4L76 - chains A and B; structure by X-ray diffraction, 2.99 A resolution.

# Chain A (and B)
Molecule: Calcium-gated potassium channel MthK
Organism: Methanothermobacter thermautotrophicus
Notes: fragment: RCK domain; chain B of this document is another copy of the same molecule, construct and numbering; everything in this record applies to it too
UniProtKB: O27564 (MTHK_METTH); residues 107-336 here = UniProt positions 107-336
Sequence (242 residues; numbered 107 to 348; the number before each row is that of its first residue):
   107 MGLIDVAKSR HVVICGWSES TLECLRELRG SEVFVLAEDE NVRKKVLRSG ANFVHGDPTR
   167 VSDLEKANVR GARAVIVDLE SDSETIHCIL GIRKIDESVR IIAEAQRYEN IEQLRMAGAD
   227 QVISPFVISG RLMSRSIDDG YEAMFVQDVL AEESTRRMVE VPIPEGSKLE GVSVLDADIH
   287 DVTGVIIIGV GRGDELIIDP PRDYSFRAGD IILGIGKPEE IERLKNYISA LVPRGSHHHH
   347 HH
Disordered / not traced: 107-112, 340-348 (chain B: 107-114, 339-348)
Differences from the reference sequence: engineered mutation Gln212 (Glu in O27564); expression tag (337-348)
Curated features (UniProtKB/Swiss-Prot):
  - binding site (Ca(2+)): Asp184, Glu210
  - mutagenesis: Met107 (M107I: Elimination of the 26 kDa product and reduced levels of channel expression), Asp184 (D184N: At high calcium concentration, mean open time is short and mean closed time is long compared with wild-type)
Ion coordination: Ca2+ site 1: Asp184, Glu210; Ca2+ site 2: Gly290, Glu326 (shared with Asp305(B) of chain B); Ca2+ site 3: Asp305 (shared with Gly290(B), Glu326(B) of chain B)
From the paper describing this entry:
  - Ca2+ coordination: Asp184, Glu210

# Chain A / chain B interface
Residue-residue contacts (145):
  Glu125(A) - Arg213(B)
  Ser126(A) - Phe232(B)
  Ser126(A) - Ser235(B)  hydrogen bond
  Ser126(A) - Gly236(B)
  Ser126(A) - Met239(B)
  Glu129(A) - Tyr214(B)
  Glu129(A) - Val233(B)
  Cys130(A) - Gly236(B)
  Cys130(A) - Met239(B)  hydrophobic
  Cys130(A) - Ser240(B)
  Arg132(A) - Tyr214(B)
  Glu133(A) - Ser240(B)
  Arg179(A) - Ile243(B)
  Arg179(A) - Asp244(B)  salt bridge
  Ala180(A) - Ile243(B)
  Ile182(A) - Met239(B)  hydrophobic
  Ile182(A) - Ile243(B)  hydrophobic
  Arg206(A) - Ser242(B)  hydrogen bond (side chain-backbone)
  Arg206(A) - Ile243(B)  hydrogen bond (side chain-backbone)
  Arg206(A) - Asp244(B)  hydrogen bond (side chain-backbone)
  Arg206(A) - Asp245(B)
  Arg206(A) - Gly246(B)
  Ile208(A) - Ser242(B)
  Glu210(A) - Ser235(B)
  Arg213(A) - Glu125(B)  salt bridge
  Tyr214(A) - Glu129(B)
  Tyr214(A) - Arg132(B)
  Gln227(A) - Gly246(B)
  Gln227(A) - Ala249(B)
  Gln227(A) - Met250(B)
  Val228(A) - Gln253(B)  hydrogen bond (backbone-side chain)
  Ile229(A) - Met239(B)  hydrophobic
  Ile229(A) - Ala249(B)  hydrophobic
  Ile229(A) - Gln253(B)
  Ser230(A) - Gln253(B)  hydrogen bond (backbone-side chain)
  Pro231(A) - Pro231(B)
  Pro231(A) - Ser235(B)
  Phe232(A) - Glu125(B)
  Phe232(A) - Ser126(B)
  Phe232(A) - Phe232(B)  hydrophobic
  Val233(A) - Glu129(B)
  Ile234(A) - Leu238(B)  hydrophobic
  Ile234(A) - Gln253(B)
  Ile234(A) - Leu256(B)  hydrophobic
  Ser235(A) - Ser126(B)  hydrogen bond
  Ser235(A) - Glu210(B)
  Ser235(A) - Pro231(B)
  Gly236(A) - Ser126(B)
  Gly236(A) - Cys130(B)
  Arg237(A) - Gln253(B)
  Arg237(A) - Leu256(B)
  Arg237(A) - Ala257(B)
  Leu238(A) - Ile229(B)  hydrophobic
  Leu238(A) - Ile234(B)  hydrophobic
  Leu238(A) - Leu256(B)  hydrophobic
  Met239(A) - Ile182(B)  hydrophobic
  Met239(A) - Ile208(B)  hydrophobic
  Ser240(A) - Cys130(B)
  Ser240(A) - Glu133(B)
  Ser240(A) - Leu134(B)
  Arg241(A) - Val255(B)
  Arg241(A) - Leu256(B)
  Arg241(A) - Met264(B)  hydrogen bond (side chain-backbone)
  Ser242(A) - Arg206(B)  hydrogen bond (backbone-side chain)
  Ser242(A) - Ile208(B)
  Ile243(A) - Arg179(B)
  Ile243(A) - Ala180(B)  hydrophobic
  Ile243(A) - Arg206(B)  hydrogen bond (backbone-side chain)
  Asp244(A) - Arg179(B)  salt bridge
  Asp244(A) - Arg206(B)
  Asp245(A) - Arg206(B)
  Asp245(A) - Glu266(B)
  Asp245(A) - Ile317(B)
  Gly246(A) - Arg206(B)
  Gly246(A) - Gln227(B)
  Tyr247(A) - Glu266(B)
  Tyr247(A) - Gly297(B)
  Tyr247(A) - Arg298(B)  hydrogen bond (side chain-backbone)
  Tyr247(A) - Gly299(B)  hydrogen bond (side chain-backbone)
  Tyr247(A) - Leu302(B)
  Tyr247(A) - Ile317(B)  hydrophobic
  Tyr247(A) - Leu319(B)
  Glu248(A) - Met264(B)
  Glu248(A) - Glu266(B)
  Ala249(A) - Gln227(B)
  Ala249(A) - Ile229(B)  hydrophobic
  Met250(A) - Gln227(B)
  Met250(A) - Asp300(B)
  Met250(A) - Leu302(B)  hydrophobic
  Phe251(A) - Ile294(B)  hydrophobic
  Phe251(A) - Leu302(B)
  Phe251(A) - Ile304(B)  hydrophobic
  Phe251(A) - Leu319(B)  hydrophobic
  Gln253(A) - Val228(B)  hydrogen bond (side chain-backbone)
  Gln253(A) - Ile229(B)
  Gln253(A) - Ser230(B)  hydrogen bond (side chain-backbone)
  Gln253(A) - Ile234(B)
  Gln253(A) - Arg237(B)
  Val255(A) - Arg241(B)  hydrogen bond (backbone-side chain)
  Leu256(A) - Ile234(B)  hydrophobic
  Leu256(A) - Arg237(B)
  Leu256(A) - Arg241(B)  hydrogen bond (backbone-side chain)
  Ala257(A) - Arg237(B)
  Arg262(A) - Ile304(B)
  Arg262(A) - Asp305(B)  salt bridge
  Met264(A) - Arg241(B)  hydrogen bond (backbone-side chain)
  Met264(A) - Glu248(B)
  Glu266(A) - Arg241(B)
  Glu266(A) - Asp245(B)
  Glu266(A) - Tyr247(B)
  Glu266(A) - Glu248(B)
  His286(A) - Asp305(B)
  Asp287(A) - Arg308(B)
  Gly290(A) - Asp305(B)
  Ile292(A) - Ile292(B)  hydrophobic
  Ile292(A) - Ile293(B)
  Ile292(A) - Asp305(B)
  Ile293(A) - Ile292(B)
  Ile294(A) - Phe251(B)  hydrophobic
  Gly297(A) - Tyr247(B)
  Arg298(A) - Tyr247(B)  hydrogen bond (backbone-side chain)
  Gly299(A) - Tyr247(B)  hydrogen bond (backbone-side chain)
  Asp300(A) - Met250(B)
  Glu301(A) - Tyr247(B)
  Glu301(A) - Met250(B)
  Leu302(A) - Tyr247(B)
  Leu302(A) - Met250(B)  hydrophobic
  Leu302(A) - Phe251(B)
  Ile304(A) - Asp254(B)
  Ile304(A) - Val255(B)  hydrophobic
  Ile304(A) - Arg262(B)
  Ile304(A) - Ile321(B)  hydrophobic
  Asp305(A) - Arg262(B)  salt bridge
  Asp305(A) - His286(B)
  Asp305(A) - Gly290(B)
  Asp305(A) - Ile292(B)
  Asp305(A) - Glu326(B)
  Ile317(A) - Tyr247(B)  hydrophobic
  Leu319(A) - Tyr247(B)
  Leu319(A) - Glu248(B)
  Leu319(A) - Phe251(B)  hydrophobic
  Ile321(A) - Ile304(B)  hydrophobic
  Ile321(A) - Asp305(B)
  Gly322(A) - Asp305(B)
  Glu326(A) - Asp305(B)
Interface residues without a listed pair, chain A (75 interface residues in all): Val118, Thr127, Leu134, Gln212, Val252, Asp254, Arg263, Val265, Pro307, Lys323
Interface residues without a listed pair, chain B (73 interface residues in all): Val118, Thr127, Gln212, Val252, Arg263, Glu301, Pro307, Gly322

# Summary
The interface between chain A and chain B involves 75 residues on one side and 73 on the other; the contacts
include 19 hydrogen bonds and 5 salt bridges. Polar pairs include Arg179(A)-Asp244(B), Arg213(A)-Glu125(B) and
Arg262(A)-Asp305(B). From the paper: Ca2+ coordination by Asp184(A) and Glu210(A).
Both chains are Calcium-gated potassium channel MthK (Methanothermobacter thermautotrophicus). Entry 4L76
(Ca2+-bound E212Q mutant MthK RCK domain) was determined by X-ray diffraction together with 4L73, 4L74 and
4L75 from the same study.
